Entry 2GCT (X-ray diffraction, 1.80 A resolution); this record covers chains A and C of the 4 polymer chains in the assembly.

[Chain A]
Name: Gamma-chymotrypsin A
Source organism: Bos taurus
Notes: EC 3.4.21.1
UniProt: P00766 (CTRA_BOVIN); residues 1-13 here = UniProt positions 1-13
Chain sequence (13 residues; each row starts with the number of its first residue):
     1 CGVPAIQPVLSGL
Unresolved in the structure: 12-13

[Chain C]
Name: Gamma-chymotrypsin A
Source organism: Bos taurus
Notes: EC 3.4.21.1
UniProt: P00766 (CTRA_BOVIN); residues 149-245 here = UniProt positions 149-245
Chain sequence (97 residues; each row starts with the number of its first residue):
   149 ANTPDRLQQASLPLLSNTNCKKYWGTKIKDAMICAGASGVSSCMGDSGGP
   199 LVCKKNGAWTLVGIVSWGSSTCSTSTPGVYARVTALVNWVQQTLAAN
Unresolved in the structure: 149-150
Disulfide bonds: C168-C182, C191-C220
UniProt features mapped onto this chain:
  - active site: S195 (Charge relay system)

[Interface between chain A and chain C]
Residue-residue contacts (6):
  C1(A) - A206(C)
  G2(A) - A206(C)
  G2(A) - W207(C)  hydrogen bond (backbone-backbone)
  V9(A) - Q157(C)  hydrogen bond (backbone-side chain)
  L10(A) - Q157(C)
  L10(A) - S159(C)
Other interface residues (no listed pair), chain A (7 interface residues in all): V3, P4, P8
Other interface residues (no listed pair), chain C (5 interface residues in all): G205

[In short]
7 residues of chain A and 5 residues of chain C are in contact; the contacts include 2 hydrogen bonds. Polar
contacts include V9(A)-Q157(C) and G2(A)-W207(C). UniProt lists active-site residue S195(C) on chain C.
Here chain A is Gamma-chymotrypsin A and chain C is Gamma-chymotrypsin A, both from Bos taurus. Entry 2GCT
(Structure of gamma-chymotrypsin in the range ph 2.0 to ph 10.5 suggests that gamma-chymotrypsin is a ...) was
determined by X-ray diffraction together with 3GCT from the same study.
